7DBH - chains A and I of the 10 polymer chains in the assembly; structure by electron microscopy, 3.60 A resolution.

[Chain A]
Name: Histone H3mm18
Organism: Mus musculus
Amino-acid sequence (139 residues; each row starts with the number of its first residue; numbers below 1 keep their minus sign (Gly-3 is residue -3)):
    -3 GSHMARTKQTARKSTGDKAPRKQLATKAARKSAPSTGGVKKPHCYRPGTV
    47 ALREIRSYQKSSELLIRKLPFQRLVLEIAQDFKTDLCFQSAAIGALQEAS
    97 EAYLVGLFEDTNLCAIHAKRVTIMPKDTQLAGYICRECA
Unresolved in the structure: -3 to 54, 133-135

[Chain I]
Molecule: 145-nt DNA strand
Organism: Mus musculus
Sequence (145 nucleotides; numbered -72 to 72; the number before each row is that of its first residue; numbers below 1 keep their minus sign (DA-72 is residue -72)):
   -72 ATCAGAATCCCGGTGCCGAGGCCGCTCAATTGGTCGTAGACAGCTCTAGC
   -22 ACCGCTTAAACGCACGTACGCGCTGTCCCCCGCGTTTTAACCGCCAAGGG
    28 GATTACTCCCTAGTCTCCAGGCACGTGTCAGATATATACATCGAT
Unresolved in the structure: -72 to -65, 62-72

[How chain A and chain I interact]
Pairs across the interface (12; chain A residue first):
  Arg63(A) - DA-14(I)  phosphate contact
  Arg63(A) - DA-13(I)  phosphate contact
  Phe84(A) - DG-24(I)  phosphate contact
  Phe84(A) - DC-23(I)  phosphate contact
  Gln85(A) - DG-24(I)  phosphate contact
  Ser86(A) - DG-24(I)  phosphate contact
  Arg116(A) - DG-3(I)  phosphate contact
  Arg116(A) - DC-2(I)  salt bridge to the phosphate
  Val117(A) - DG-3(I)  hydrogen bond to the phosphate
  Thr118(A) - DC-4(I)  phosphate contact
  Thr118(A) - DG-3(I)  hydrogen bond to the phosphate
  Met120(A) - DC-2(I)  phosphate contact
Interface residues without a listed pair, chain A (10 interface residues in all): Cys83, Lys115

[Overview]
The interface between chain A and chain I involves 10 residues on one side and 7 on the other; the contacts
include 2 hydrogen bonds and 1 salt bridge. Polar pairs include Val117(A)-DG-3(I), Thr118(A)-DG-3(I) and
Arg116(A)-DC-2(I).
Chain A is Histone H3mm18 and chain I is a 145-nt DNA strand, both from Mus musculus; the structure, The mouse
nucleosome structure containing H3mm18, was determined by electron microscopy, deposited together with 7VBM.
